9UXE - chains E and L of the 9 polymer chains in the assembly; structure by electron microscopy, 3.17 A resolution.

[Chain E (and L)]
Protein: Antibody KXD355, light chain
Source organism: Homo sapiens
Notes: antibody fragment or engineered binder; chain L of this document is another copy of the same molecule, construct and numbering; everything in this record applies to it too
Chain sequence (211 residues; row label = number of the first residue in the row):
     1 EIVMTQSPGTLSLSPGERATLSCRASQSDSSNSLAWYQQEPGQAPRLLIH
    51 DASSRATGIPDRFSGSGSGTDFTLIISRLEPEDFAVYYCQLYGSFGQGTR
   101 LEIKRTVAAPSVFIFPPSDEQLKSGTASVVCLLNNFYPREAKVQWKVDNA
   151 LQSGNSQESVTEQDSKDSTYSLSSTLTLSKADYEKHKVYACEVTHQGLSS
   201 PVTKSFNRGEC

[Interface between chain E and chain L]
Residue-residue contacts (12; chain E residue first):
  Arg24(E) - Arg24(L)
  Arg24(E) - Ser26(L)  hydrogen bond (side chain-backbone)
  Arg24(E) - Gln27(L)
  Thr70(E) - Ser26(L)
  Asp71(E) - Glu1(L)
  Asp71(E) - Gln27(L)
  Thr73(E) - Glu1(L)
  Gln196(E) - Gly154(L)
  Leu198(E) - Ser153(L)
  Ser199(E) - Gln152(L)
  Ser199(E) - Ser153(L)
  Pro201(E) - Leu151(L)
Other interface residues (no listed pair), chain E (10 interface residues in all): Phe72, Ser200
Other interface residues (no listed pair), chain L (9 interface residues in all): Asn155

[In short]
Chain E and chain L form an interface of 10 and 9 residues respectively, with 1 hydrogen bond. The
hydrogen-bonded pair is Arg24(E)-Ser26(L).
Both chains are Antibody KXD355, light chain (Homo sapiens). Entry 9UXE (SARS-CoV2 Spike protein with Fab
fragment antibody KXD355,state2) was determined by electron microscopy together with 9UXD from the same study.
